PDB entry 5CI9 | X-ray diffraction, 2.30 A resolution | chain A

# Chain A
Protein: Protein Tob1
Organism: Homo sapiens
UniProtKB: P50616 (TOB1_HUMAN); residue numbers follow UniProt; this construct covers 1-345
Chain sequence (346 residues; row label = number of the first residue in the row; numbering starts at 0):
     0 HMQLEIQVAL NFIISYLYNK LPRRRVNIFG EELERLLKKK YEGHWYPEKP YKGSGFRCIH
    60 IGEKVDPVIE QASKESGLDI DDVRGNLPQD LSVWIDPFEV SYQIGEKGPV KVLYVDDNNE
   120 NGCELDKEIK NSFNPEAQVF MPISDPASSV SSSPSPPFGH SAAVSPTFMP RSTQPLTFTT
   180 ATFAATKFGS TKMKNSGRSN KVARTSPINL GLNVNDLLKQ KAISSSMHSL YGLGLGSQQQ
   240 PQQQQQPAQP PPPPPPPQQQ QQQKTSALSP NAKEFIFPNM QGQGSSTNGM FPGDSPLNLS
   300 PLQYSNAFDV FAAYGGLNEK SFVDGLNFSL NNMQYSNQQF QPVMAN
Unresolved in the structure: 116-345
Construct notes: expression tag (0)
Small-molecule neighbours: 549 (1-(propan-2-yl)-1H-benzimidazole-5-carboxylic acid): P46, E47, P49, F97, D115
Curated features (UniProtKB/Swiss-Prot):
  - region: V82 to V92 (Important for nuclear localization)
  - motif: R22 to K39 (Bipartite nuclear localization signal), M226 to L234 (Nuclear export signal)
  - modified residue: T204 (Phosphothreonine)
From the paper describing this entry:
  - binding site for 549: E47, H59, K63, F97
  - mutagenesis - K63A: decreased binding to CNOT7
  - mutagenesis - K63A: unchanged binding to Flag-CNOT7
  - mutagenesis - W93A: decreased stability
  - mutagenesis - W93A: abolished binding to Flag-CNOT7
  - mutagenesis - W93A: decreased expression
  - mutagenesis - D95A: abolished binding to CNOT7

# Summary
Chain A binds compound 549. The paper reports a binding site for 549 at E47, H59 and K63 among others; K63A
reduces binding to CNOT7; 3 substitutions were tested in all.
Chain A is Protein Tob1 (Homo sapiens); the structure, Crystal structure of human Tob in complex with
inhibitor fragment 6, was determined by X-ray diffraction together with 5CI8 from the same study.
